Entry 2VRZ (X-ray diffraction, 1.90 A resolution); this record covers chains A and B.

== Chain A (and B) ==
Protein: Virulence factor esxa
Source organism: Staphylococcus aureus
Notes: chain B of this document is another copy of the same molecule, construct and numbering; everything in this record applies to it too
UniProtKB: Q99WU4 (ESXA_STAAM); residues 1-97 here = UniProt positions 1-97
Chain sequence (99 residues; each row starts with the number of its first residue; numbers below 1 keep their minus sign (Ala-1 is residue -1)):
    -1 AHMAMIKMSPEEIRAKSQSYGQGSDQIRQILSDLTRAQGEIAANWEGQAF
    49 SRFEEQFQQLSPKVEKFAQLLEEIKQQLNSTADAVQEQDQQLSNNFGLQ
Disordered / not traced: 97 (chain B: -1 to 3, 89-97)
Modified positions: Mse1 (selenomethionine; parent Met); Mse3 (selenomethionine; parent Met); Mse6 (selenomethionine; parent Met)
Metal / ion sites: Zn2+ site 1 near Glu9 (its only coordinating residue here); Zn2+ site 2: Glu10 (shared with Glu38(B) of chain B); Zn2+ site 3: Asp23 (shared with Glu85(B) of chain B); Zn2+ site 4: Glu38 (shared with Glu10(B) of chain B); Zn2+ site 5: Glu53, Glu85 (shared with Asp23(B) of chain B); Zn2+ site 6: Glu70, Lys73 (shared with Asp81(B), Glu85(B) of chain B); Zn2+ site 7: Asp81, Glu85 (shared with Glu70(B), Lys73(B) of chain B)

== Interface between chain A and chain B ==
Pairs across the interface (72):
  Ala2(A) with Glu44(B)
  Mse3(A) with Asn42(B); Trp43(B); Glu44(B), hydrogen bond (backbone-backbone)
  Ile4(A) with Asn42(B); Trp43(B), hydrophobic
  Lys5(A) with Asn42(B), hydrogen bond (backbone-backbone)
  Mse6(A) with Ile39(B), hydrophobic
  Glu10(A) with Glu38(B)
  Lys14(A) with Ala35(B); Glu38(B), salt bridge
  Ser17(A) with Leu32(B)
  Tyr18(A) with Leu32(B); Ala35(B); Gln36(B), hydrogen bond; Ile39(B)
  Gly21(A) with Ile28(B)
  Gln24(A) with Ile28(B)
  Ile25(A) with Ile28(B), hydrophobic
  Ile28(A) with Gly21(B); Gln24(B); Ile25(B), hydrophobic
  Leu29(A) with Phe65(B), hydrophobic
  Leu32(A) with Ser17(B); Tyr18(B); Leu69(B), hydrophobic
  Ala35(A) with Tyr18(B)
  Gln36(A) with Tyr18(B), hydrogen bond; Ile72(B)
  Glu38(A) with Mse6(B); Glu10(B); Lys14(B), salt bridge
  Ile39(A) with Tyr18(B); Leu76(B), hydrophobic
  Asn42(A) with Lys5(B), hydrogen bond (backbone-side chain); Mse6(B)
  Trp43(A) with Lys5(B); Ile11(B), hydrophobic; Thr79(B)
  Phe48(A) with Thr79(B)
  Arg50(A) with Glu71(B), salt bridge; Gln75(B), hydrogen bond
  Phe51(A) with Leu68(B), hydrophobic; Glu71(B); Ile72(B), hydrophobic; Gln75(B)
  Gln54(A) with Leu68(B)
  Phe55(A) with Phe65(B), hydrophobic; Leu68(B); Leu69(B), hydrophobic
  Leu58(A) with Lys61(B); Phe65(B)
  Lys61(A) with Leu58(B); Lys61(B)
  Val62(A) with Phe65(B), hydrophobic
  Lys64(A) with Leu58(B)
  Phe65(A) with Leu29(B), hydrophobic; Phe55(B), hydrophobic; Leu58(B); Val62(B), hydrophobic
  Leu68(A) with Phe51(B), hydrophobic; Gln54(B); Phe55(B)
  Leu69(A) with Leu32(B), hydrophobic; Phe55(B), hydrophobic
  Glu71(A) with Phe51(B)
  Ile72(A) with Gln36(B); Phe48(B), hydrophobic; Phe51(B), hydrophobic
  Gln75(A) with Phe51(B)
  Leu76(A) with Ile39(B), hydrophobic
  Thr79(A) with Trp43(B)
Other interface residues (no listed pair), chain A (39 interface residues in all): Ser59
Other interface residues (no listed pair), chain B (37 interface residues in all): Gly45, Lys64

== Summary ==
The interface between chain A and chain B involves 39 residues on one side and 37 on the other; the contacts
include 6 hydrogen bonds and 3 salt bridges. Polar contacts include Lys14(A)-Glu38(B), Arg50(A)-Glu71(B) and
Tyr18(A)-Gln36(B). Glu53(A) and Glu85(A) coordinate Zn2+ site 5.
Chain A and chain B are both Virulence factor esxa (Staphylococcus aureus); the structure, Structural analysis
of homodimeric staphylococcal aureus EsxA, was determined by X-ray diffraction, deposited together with 2VS0.
